Entry 8ZDY (electron microscopy, 3.60 A resolution); this record covers chains G and H of the 10 polymer chains in the assembly.

[Chain G]
Name: a protein
Organism: Selenomonas sp
Amino-acid sequence (344 residues; row label = number of the first residue in the row):
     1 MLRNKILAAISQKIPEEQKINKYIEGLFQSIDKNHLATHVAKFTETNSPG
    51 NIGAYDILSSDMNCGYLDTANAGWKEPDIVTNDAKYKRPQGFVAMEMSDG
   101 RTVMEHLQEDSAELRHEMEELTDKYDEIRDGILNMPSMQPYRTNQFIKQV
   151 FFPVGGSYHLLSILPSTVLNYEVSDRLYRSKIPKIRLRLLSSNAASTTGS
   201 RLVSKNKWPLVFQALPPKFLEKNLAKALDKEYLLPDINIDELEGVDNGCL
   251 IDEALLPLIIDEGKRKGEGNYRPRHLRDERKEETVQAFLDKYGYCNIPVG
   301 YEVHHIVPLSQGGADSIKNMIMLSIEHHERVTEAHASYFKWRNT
Not modelled in the structure: 96-101, 342-344
From the paper describing this entry:
  - catalytic residues: H305
  - mutagenesis - Y271A/R274A/H275A/R277A, H305A, E329A/T332A/E333A, H335A/K340A/W341A: abolished catalytic activity on target DNA
  - mutagenesis - K85A/R88A, K207A/W208A: decreased catalytic activity on target DNA
  - mutagenesis - L224G/L228G: decreased catalytic activity on dsDNA and ssDNA
  - mutagenesis - L224G/L228G: unchanged binding to target
  - mutagenesis - K207A/W208A: decreased binding to target DNA

[Chain H]
Name: a protein
Organism: Selenomonas sp
Amino-acid sequence (255 residues; each row starts with the number of its first residue):
     1 MMKGYILLEKVNIENANAFNNIIVGIPAITSFLGFARALERKLNAKEIAI
    51 RINGVGLEFHEYELKGYKNKRGQYVTSCPLPGSIPGQNEKKLDAHIMNQA
   101 YIDLNMSFLLEVEGPHVDMSTCKSIKSTMETLRIAGGIIRNYKKIRLIDT
   151 LADIPYGYFLTLRQDNLNDAAGDDMLDKMIHALQQEDTLVPIAVGFKALS
   201 EVGHVEGQRDPEKDHCFVESIFSLGGFECSKILEDINSCLWRYKTEEGLY
   251 LCTII
Not modelled in the structure: 83-94

[Interface between chain G and chain H]
Contacting residue pairs - 127 pairs, chain G then chain H:
  H39(G) - L199(H)
  H39(G) - E219(H)
  T44(G) - M97(H)
  D56(G) - L199(H)
  N63(G) - N168(H)
  N63(G) - D173(H)
  C64(G) - N168(H)  hydrogen bond (backbone-side chain)
  G65(G) - N168(H)
  Y66(G) - L167(H)
  Y66(G) - M175(H)
  Y66(G) - K197(H)  hydrogen bond
  Y66(G) - F222(H)
  Y66(G) - L249(H)  hydrophobic
  L67(G) - M179(H)  hydrophobic
  L67(G) - I221(H)
  L67(G) - F222(H)  hydrogen bond (backbone-backbone)
  D68(G) - K197(H)  salt bridge
  N71(G) - M175(H)
  A72(G) - D174(H)
  G73(G) - D174(H)
  P140(G) - F217(H)  hydrophobic
  Y141(G) - V205(H)
  Y141(G) - E206(H)
  R142(G) - V205(H)
  R142(G) - E206(H)
  R142(G) - G207(H)
  T143(G) - E206(H)
  T143(G) - G207(H)
  T143(G) - Q208(H)
  T143(G) - H215(H)
  Q149(G) - G207(H)
  Q149(G) - Q208(H)
  Q149(G) - R209(H)  hydrogen bond (side chain-backbone)
  V150(G) - R209(H)
  F151(G) - R41(H)
  F151(G) - R209(H)
  F151(G) - D210(H)
  F151(G) - K213(H)
  F152(G) - T30(H)
  F152(G) - Y243(H)
  F152(G) - T245(H)
  F152(G) - Y250(H)  hydrophobic
  P153(G) - R37(H)
  P153(G) - Y243(H)  hydrophobic
  P153(G) - T245(H)
  V154(G) - T245(H)
  V154(G) - Y250(H)  hydrophobic
  Y158(G) - R37(H)  hydrogen bond
  Y158(G) - R41(H)
  Y158(G) - K213(H)
  H159(G) - D214(H)  salt bridge
  H159(G) - Y250(H)
  L160(G) - Q208(H)
  L160(G) - R209(H)
  L160(G) - D214(H)  hydrogen bond (backbone-backbone)
  L160(G) - H215(H)
  L160(G) - C216(H)  hydrogen bond (backbone-backbone)
  L161(G) - F196(H)  hydrophobic
  L161(G) - C216(H)
  L161(G) - V218(H)  hydrophobic
  L161(G) - Y250(H)  hydrophobic
  S162(G) - H215(H)  hydrogen bond
  S162(G) - C216(H)  hydrogen bond (backbone-backbone)
  S162(G) - F217(H)
  S162(G) - V218(H)  hydrogen bond (backbone-backbone)
  I163(G) - F196(H)  hydrophobic
  I163(G) - V218(H)  hydrophobic
  L164(G) - F217(H)  hydrophobic
  L164(G) - V218(H)  hydrogen bond (backbone-backbone)
  S166(G) - N21(H)  hydrogen bond
  L169(G) - I22(H)  hydrophobic
  E172(G) - L176(H)
  V173(G) - I22(H)  hydrophobic
  R176(G) - L176(H)
  R176(G) - D177(H)  salt bridge
  S180(G) - I180(H)
  S180(G) - Q184(H)
  R186(G) - Q73(H)  hydrogen bond
  L187(G) - V24(H)  hydrophobic
  L187(G) - L64(H)  hydrophobic
  L187(G) - Y74(H)
  L187(G) - T76(H)
  L189(G) - F19(H)  hydrophobic
  L189(G) - N98(H)
  S191(G) - I96(H)
  S191(G) - N98(H)
  S192(G) - N98(H)  hydrogen bond
  P209(G) - N98(H)
  V211(G) - N21(H)
  V211(G) - I22(H)
  V211(G) - V24(H)  hydrophobic
  F212(G) - I22(H)  hydrogen bond (backbone-backbone)
  F212(G) - I23(H)  hydrophobic
  F212(G) - V24(H)  hydrogen bond (backbone-backbone)
  F212(G) - I180(H)  hydrophobic
  F212(G) - L183(H)  hydrophobic
  F212(G) - P191(H)  hydrophobic
  Q213(G) - V24(H)
  A214(G) - I23(H)  hydrophobic
  A214(G) - V24(H)  hydrogen bond (backbone-backbone)
  A214(G) - G25(H)
  A214(G) - I26(H)  hydrogen bond (backbone-backbone)
  A214(G) - P191(H)
  L215(G) - G25(H)
  L215(G) - I26(H)  hydrophobic
  L215(G) - Y62(H)  hydrophobic
  L215(G) - L64(H)  hydrophobic
  L215(G) - I102(H)  hydrophobic
  L215(G) - V190(H)
  P216(G) - I26(H)
  P216(G) - F59(H)  hydrophobic
  P216(G) - Y62(H)  hydrogen bond (backbone-side chain)
  P216(G) - F227(H)  hydrophobic
  P217(G) - F227(H)
  K218(G) - Y62(H)
  F219(G) - Y158(H)
  L220(G) - F59(H)
  L220(G) - H60(H)
  L220(G) - E61(H)
  L220(G) - Y62(H)  hydrogen bond (backbone-backbone)
  L220(G) - Y158(H)  hydrophobic
  E221(G) - Y62(H)  hydrogen bond
  E221(G) - Y74(H)  hydrogen bond
  K222(G) - Y62(H)  hydrogen bond (backbone-backbone)
  K222(G) - E63(H)
  K226(G) - E61(H)
  K230(G) - E61(H)  salt bridge
Interface residues without a listed pair, chain G (69 interface residues in all): F43, I52, A54, S59, M62, K148, G155, P165, N170, L177, I182, P183, R188, N193
Interface residues without a listed pair, chain H (68 interface residues in all): N17, E40, V75, H95, N105, S200, S220, L251

[Overview]
69 residues of chain G and 68 residues of chain H are in contact, with 23 hydrogen bonds and 4 salt bridges.
Polar contacts include D68(G)-K197(H), H159(G)-D214(H) and R176(G)-D177(H). From the paper: the catalytic
residue H305(G); Y271A/R274A/H275A/R277A, H305A and E329A/T332A/E333A of chain G, among others, abolish
catalytic activity on target DNA; 7 substitutions were tested in all.
Here chain G is a protein and chain H is a protein, both from Selenomonas sp. Entry 8ZDY (Cryo-EM structure of
Cas8-HNH system at target free state) was determined by electron microscopy, deposited together with 8Z0K,
8Z0L and 8ZNR.
